PDB entry 1PVP | X-ray diffraction, 2.35 A resolution | chains D and A of the 4 polymer chains in the assembly

# Chain D
Molecule: 34-nt DNA strand
Sequence (34 nucleotides; each row starts with the number of its first residue):
     1 ATAACTCTAT ATAGCATACA TTATATAGAG TTAT
Differences from the reference sequence: engineered mutation DC7 (Dt20 in M10494), DT8 (Dc21 in M10494), DA9 (Dg22 in M10494), DT26 (Dc39 in M10494), DA27 (Dg40 in M10494), DG28 (Da41 in M10494)

# Chain A
Name: Recombinase cre
From: Escherichia phage P1
Reference sequence: P06956 (RECR_BPP1); numbering as in UniProt (aligned over 2-343)
Chain sequence (349 residues; numbered -5 to 343; the number before each row is that of its first residue; numbers below 1 keep their minus sign (Met-5 is residue -5)):
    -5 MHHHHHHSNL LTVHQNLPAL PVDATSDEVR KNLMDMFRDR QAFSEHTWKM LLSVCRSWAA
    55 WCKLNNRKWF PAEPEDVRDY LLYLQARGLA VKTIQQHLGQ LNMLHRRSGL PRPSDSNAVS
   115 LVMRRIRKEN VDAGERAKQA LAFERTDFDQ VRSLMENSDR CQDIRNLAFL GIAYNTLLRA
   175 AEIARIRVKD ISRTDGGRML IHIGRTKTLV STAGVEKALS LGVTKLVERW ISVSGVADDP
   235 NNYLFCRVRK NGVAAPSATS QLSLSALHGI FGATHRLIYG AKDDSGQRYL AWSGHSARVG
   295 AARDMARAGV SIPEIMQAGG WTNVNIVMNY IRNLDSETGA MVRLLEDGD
Not modelled in the structure: -5 to 18, 342-343
Differences from the reference sequence: initiating methionine (-5); expression tag (-4 to 1); engineered mutation Ala174 (Ile in P06956), Leu258 (Thr in P06956), Ser259 (Arg in P06956), His262 (Glu in P06956), Gly266 (Glu in P06956)
UniProt features mapped onto this chain:
  - active site: Arg173, His289, Arg292, Trp315, Tyr324 (O-(3'-phospho-DNA)-tyrosine intermediate)
Reported in the primary citation:
  - binding site for the 34-nt DNA strand: Ser259
  - binding site for the 34-nt DNA strand (chain D): Ser259, His262
  - specificity-determining residues: Leu258, His262 (proposed by the authors, not directly observed)

# Chain D / chain A interface
Pairs across the interface (43):
  DT2(D) with Lys244(A), hydrogen bond to the base
  DA3(D) with Lys244(A), sugar contact
  DA4(D) with Arg241(A), base contact; Val242(A), sugar contact; Arg243(A), sugar contact; Lys244(A), sugar contact
  DC5(D) with Gln156(A), phosphate contact; Arg159(A), salt bridge to the phosphate; Arg241(A), hydrogen bond to the sugar; Val242(A), hydrogen bond to the phosphate
  DT6(D) with Leu256(A), phosphate contact; Ser257(A), hydrogen bond to the phosphate; Ser259(A), base contact; Ala260(A), phosphate contact
  DC7(D) with Ser259(A), hydrogen bond to the base
  DA9(D) with Arg50(A), sugar contact
  DT10(D) with Met44(A), base contact; Ser47(A), hydrogen bond to the phosphate; Arg50(A), salt bridge to the phosphate
  DA11(D) with Met44(A), hydrogen bond to the base; Arg81(A), salt bridge to the phosphate; Thr87(A), sugar contact; Arg282(A), hydrogen bond to the base
  DT12(D) with Met44(A), base contact; Leu83(A), phosphate contact; Ala84(A), hydrogen bond to the phosphate; Thr87(A), hydrogen bond to the phosphate; Gln90(A), hydrogen bond to the base; Arg282(A), sugar contact
  DA13(D) with Lys86(A), phosphate contact; Gln90(A), base contact; Arg130(A), phosphate contact; Ala131(A), phosphate contact; Lys132(A), hydrogen bond to the phosphate; Tyr283(A), sugar contact
  DG14(D) with Tyr324(A), hydrogen bond to the phosphate
  DC15(D) with Trp315(A), hydrogen bond to the phosphate; Asn317(A), sugar contact; Ile320(A), phosphate contact
  DA16(D) with Lys201(A), salt bridge to the phosphate; Thr316(A), phosphate contact
  DT17(D) with Lys201(A), phosphate contact; Thr202(A), phosphate contact
Also at the interface, not in a pair above, chain D (16 interface residues in all): DA1
Also at the interface, not in a pair above, chain A (34 interface residues in all): Lys43, Gln133, Gln255

# In short
The interface between chain D and chain A involves 16 residues on one side and 34 on the other, with 14
hydrogen bonds and 4 salt bridges. Polar contacts include DT2(D)-Lys244(A), DC7(D)-Ser259(A) and
DA11(D)-Met44(A). The paper reports a binding site for the 34-nt DNA strand (chain D) at Ser259(A) and
His262(A); a binding site for the 34-nt DNA strand at Ser259(A).
Here chain D is a 34-nt DNA strand and chain A is Recombinase cre (Escherichia phage P1). Entry 1PVP (Basis
for a switch in substrate specificity: crystal structure of selected variant of cre site-specific recombinase
...) was determined by X-ray diffraction, deposited together with 1PVQ and 1PVR.
